PDB entry 6GZV | electron microscopy, 4.00 A resolution | chains C and D of the 4 polymer chains in the assembly

Chain C:
Name: Capsid protein VP3
Source organism: Coxsackievirus B3 (strain Nancy)
Notes: EC 3.4.22.29, 3.6.1.15, 3.4.22.28, 2.7.7.48
UniProt: P03313 (POLG_CXB3N); residues 1-238 here correspond to UniProt positions 333-570 (UniProt number = residue number + 332)
Sequence (238 residues; each row starts with the number of its first residue):
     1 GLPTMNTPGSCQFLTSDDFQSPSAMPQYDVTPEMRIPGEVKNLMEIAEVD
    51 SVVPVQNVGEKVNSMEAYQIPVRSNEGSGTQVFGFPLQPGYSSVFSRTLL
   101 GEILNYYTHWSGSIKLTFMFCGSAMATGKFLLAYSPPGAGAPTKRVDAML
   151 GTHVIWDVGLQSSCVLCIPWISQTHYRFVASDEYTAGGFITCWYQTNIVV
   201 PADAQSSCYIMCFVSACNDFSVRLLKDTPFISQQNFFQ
Swiss-Prot annotation at these positions:
  - region: F236 to Q238 (Amphipathic alpha-helix)
Residues lining bound ligands: FHK (4-[[4-[1,3-bis(oxidanylidene)isoindol-2-yl]phenyl]sulfonylamino]benzoic acid): Q233, Q234, N235, F236
From the paper describing this entry:
  - binding site for FHK: Q233 to F236
  - mutagenesis - Q233G, F236G: abolished growth

Chain D:
Name: Capsid protein VP4
Source organism: Coxsackievirus B3 (strain Nancy)
Notes: EC 3.4.22.29, 3.6.1.15, 3.4.22.28, 2.7.7.48
UniProt: P03313 (POLG_CXB3N); residue numbers follow UniProt; this construct covers 1-69
Sequence (69 residues; row label = number of the first residue in the row):
     1 MGAQVSTQKTGAHETRLNASGNSIIHYTNINYYKDAASNSANRQDFTQDP
    51 GKFTEPVKDIMIKSLPALN
Unresolved in the structure: 1, 13-24
Swiss-Prot annotation at these positions:
  - site: N69 (Cleavage)
  - lipidation: G2 (N-myristoyl glycine)

Chain C / chain D interface:
Contacting residue pairs (37; chain C residue first):
  S16(C) with R43(D), hydrogen bond (backbone-side chain)
  D17(C) with R43(D), hydrogen bond (backbone-side chain)
  D18(C) with S40(D); A41(D), hydrogen bond (side chain-backbone); R43(D)
  F19(C) with S40(D)
  Q20(C) with N29(D); Y33(D); S38(D); N39(D); S40(D), hydrogen bond
  S21(C) with Y33(D); S38(D), hydrogen bond (side chain-backbone)
  P22(C) with Y33(D), hydrophobic
  S23(C) with D35(D), hydrogen bond
  M25(C) with D35(D)
  P26(C) with D35(D)
  Q27(C) with K34(D); D35(D), hydrogen bond (backbone-side chain)
  G38(C) with K52(D); F53(D)
  E39(C) with K52(D); F53(D)
  V40(C) with F53(D), hydrophobic
  K41(C) with T47(D); D49(D), salt bridge
  N42(C) with T47(D), hydrogen bond (side chain-backbone)
  E45(C) with Q48(D); D49(D), hydrogen bond (side chain-backbone); P50(D); F53(D); T54(D)
  E48(C) with T54(D)
  V49(C) with F53(D), hydrophobic
  L160(C) with N69(D)
  Q161(C) with P66(D); L68(D)
Interface residues without a listed pair, chain C (22 interface residues in all): Y28
Interface residues without a listed pair, chain D (22 interface residues in all): N31, Y32, A67

Overview:
The chain C/chain D interface involves 22 residues from each chain; the contacts include 9 hydrogen bonds and
1 salt bridge. Polar contacts include K41(C)-D49(D), S16(C)-R43(D) and D17(C)-R43(D). Chain C binds compound
FHK. From the paper: a binding site for FHK at Q233(C); Q233G and F236G of chain C abolish growth.
Chain C is Capsid protein VP3 and chain D is Capsid protein VP4, both from Coxsackievirus B3 (strain Nancy);
the structure, Identification of a druggable VP1-VP3 interprotomer pocket in the capsid of enteroviruses, was
determined by electron microscopy.
